7NX0 - chains B and A of the 5 polymer chains in the assembly; structure by X-ray diffraction, 1.95 A resolution.

# Chain B
Name: Leukocyte tyrosine kinase receptor
From: Homo sapiens
Notes: EC 2.7.10.1
Reference sequence: P29376 (LTK_HUMAN); residue numbers follow UniProt; this construct covers 63-378
Sequence (322 residues; numbered 63 to 384; the number before each row is that of its first residue):
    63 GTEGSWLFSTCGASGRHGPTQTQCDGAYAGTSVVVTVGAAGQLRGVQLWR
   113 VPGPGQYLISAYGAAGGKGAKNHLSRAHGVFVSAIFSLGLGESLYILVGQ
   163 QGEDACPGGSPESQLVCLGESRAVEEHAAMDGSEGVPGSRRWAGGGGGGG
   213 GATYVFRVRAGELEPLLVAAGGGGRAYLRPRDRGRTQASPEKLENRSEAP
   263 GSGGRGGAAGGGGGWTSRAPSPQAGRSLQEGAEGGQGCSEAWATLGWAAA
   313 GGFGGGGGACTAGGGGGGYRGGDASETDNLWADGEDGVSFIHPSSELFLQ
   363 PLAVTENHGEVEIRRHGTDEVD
Unresolved in the structure: 63-65, 193-201, 247-249, 379-384
Construct notes: expression tag (379-384)
Cystine bridges: Cys73-Cys86, Cys168-Cys179, Cys300-Cys322
Curated features (UniProtKB/Swiss-Prot):
  - glycosylation: Asn257 (N-linked (GlcNAc...) asparagine)
  - mutagenesis: Arg241 (R241A: Abolished homodimerization following interaction with ALKAL1)
From the paper describing this entry:
  - self-association interface (contacts with another copy of this molecule); pairs are residue here / residue on that copy: Gln85-Cys179, Arg138-Asn369, Arg241-Ala91, Arg241-Gly88, Asn369-Asn369 (hydrogen bond), Gly74, Arg241

# Chain A
Name: ALK and LTK ligand 1
From: Homo sapiens
Reference sequence: Q6UXT8 (ALKL1_HUMAN); numbering as in UniProt (aligned over 57-129)
Sequence (79 residues; row label = number of the first residue in the row):
    57 PSGSRSAEIFPRDSNLKDKFIKHFTGPVTFSPECSKHFHRLYYNTRECST
   107 PAYYKRCARLLTRLAVSPLCSQTGTDEVD
Unresolved in the structure: 57-70, 129-135
Construct notes: expression tag (130-135)
Cystine bridges: Cys90-Cys126, Cys104-Cys113
Curated features (UniProtKB/Swiss-Prot):
  - mutagenesis: Phe76 (F76E: Slightly reduced affinity for receptor tyrosine kinase LTK), Arg102 (R102E: Reduced affinity for receptor tyrosine kinase LTK), Arg115 (R115E: Reduced affinity for receptor tyrosine kinase LTK)
From the paper describing this entry:
  - contacts within the chain: Ile77-Leu117 (hydrophobic contact), Ile77-Tyr110 (hydrophobic contact)
  - mutagenesis - F76E, R102E/R115E: decreased growth in response to ALK

# Chain B / chain A interface
Residue-residue contacts (30):
  Tyr124(B) with Arg102(A); Glu103(A), hydrogen bond
  His140(B) with Arg115(A)
  Phe143(B) with Leu116(A), hydrophobic
  Ala250(B) with Arg119(A)
  Ser251(B) with Arg119(A), hydrogen bond (backbone-side chain)
  Pro252(B) with Arg119(A)
  Glu253(B) with Arg119(A), salt bridge
  Phe360(B) with Arg96(A), hydrogen bond (backbone-side chain); Asn100(A)
  Leu361(B) with His93(A); Arg96(A); Leu97(A), hydrophobic; Thr101(A)
  Gln362(B) with His93(A), hydrogen bond; Leu120(A); Ser123(A), hydrogen bond
  Leu364(B) with Leu116(A), hydrophobic; Arg119(A); Leu120(A)
  Ala365(B) with Arg119(A)
  Val366(B) with Arg112(A); Arg115(A), hydrogen bond (backbone-side chain); Leu116(A), hydrophobic
  Glu368(B) with Arg115(A), salt bridge
  Glu372(B) with Arg102(A), salt bridge; Arg112(A), salt bridge
  Glu374(B) with Arg102(A), salt bridge
  Arg376(B) with Asn100(A); Arg102(A)
Other interface residues (no listed pair), chain B (18 interface residues in all): Leu359
Interface features reported in the paper:
  - pairs named by the authors: His93(A)-Gln362(B), Asn100(A)-Arg376(B), Arg102(A)-Glu372(B), Arg102(A)-Tyr124(B), Glu103(A)-Tyr124(B), Arg112(A)-Glu372(B), Arg115(A)-Val366(B) (hydrogen bond), Arg119(A)-Glu253(B), Arg119(A)-Ser251(B)
  - interface residues, chain B: Phe143(B), Leu361(B), Leu364(B), Val366(B)
  - interface residues, chain A: Leu97(A), Leu116(A), Leu120(A)
  - hot spots on chain A (mutagenesis) - R102E, R102E/R115E: decreased binding to both receptors
  - hot spots on chain A (mutagenesis) - F76E: decreased binding to LTK
  - hot spots on chain A (mutagenesis) - R115E: decreased binding to Leukocyte tyrosine kinase receptor (chain B)

# In short
18 residues of chain B face 13 of chain A across their interface, with 6 hydrogen bonds and 5 salt bridges.
Polar pairs include Glu253(B)-Arg119(A), Glu368(B)-Arg115(A) and Glu372(B)-Arg102(A). The paper describes
contacts between His93(A) and Gln362(B), Asn100(A) and Arg376(B) and Arg102(A) and Glu372(B) among others; a
hydrogen bond between Arg115(A) and Val366(B). From the paper: F76E and R102E/R115E of chain A reduce growth
in response to ALK; interface residues Phe143(B), Leu361(B) and Leu97(A) among others; 4 substitutions were
tested in all.
Here chain B is Leukocyte tyrosine kinase receptor and chain A is ALK and LTK ligand 1, both from Homo
sapiens. Entry 7NX0 (LTK:ALKAL1 complex stabilized by a Nanobody) was determined by X-ray diffraction (same
publication as 7NWZ, 7NX1, 7NX2, 7NX3 and 7NX4).
